Entry 4YMU (X-ray diffraction, 2.50 A resolution); this record covers chains J and C of the 4 polymer chains in the assembly.

== Chain J ==
Protein: ABC-type polar amino acid transport system, ATPase component
From: Caldanaerobacter subterraneus subsp. tengcongensis MB4
UniProt: Q8RCC2 (Q8RCC2_CALS4); residues 1-240 here = UniProt positions 1-240
Chain sequence (240 residues; each row starts with the number of its first residue):
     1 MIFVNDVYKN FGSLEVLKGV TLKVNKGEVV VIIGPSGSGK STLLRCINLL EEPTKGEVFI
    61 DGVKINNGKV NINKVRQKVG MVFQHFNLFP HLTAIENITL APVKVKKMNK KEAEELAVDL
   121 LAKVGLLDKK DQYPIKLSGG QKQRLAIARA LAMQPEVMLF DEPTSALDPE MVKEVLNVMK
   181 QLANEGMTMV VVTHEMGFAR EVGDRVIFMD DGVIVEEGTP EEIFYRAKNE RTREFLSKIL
Ion coordination: Mg2+: Ser-41 (together with ATP)
Residues lining bound ligands: ATP (adenosine-5'-triphosphate): Phe-11, Leu-14, Val-16, Pro-35, Ser-36, Gly-37, Ser-38, Gly-39, Lys-40, Ser-41, Thr-42, Glu-51, Glu-162, His-194

== Chain C ==
Protein: ABC-type amino acid transport system, permease component
From: Caldanaerobacter subterraneus subsp. tengcongensis MB4
UniProt: Q8RCC3 (Q8RCC3_CALS4); residues 1-220 here = UniProt positions 1-220
Chain sequence (220 residues; each row starts with the number of its first residue):
     1 MTVDFLSMVK YTPLFISGLI MTLKLTFLAV TIGVLMGLFI ALMKMSSIKP IKLVASSYIE
    61 VIRGTPLLVQ LLLIYNGLMQ FGMNIPAFTA GVSALAINSS AYVAEIIRAG IQAVDPGQNE
   121 AARSLGMTHA MAMRYVIIPQ AIKNILPALG NEFIVMLKES AIVSVIGFAD LTRQADIIQS
   181 VTYRYFEPYI IIAAIYFVMT LTFSKLLSLF ERRLRAGDIR
Disordered / not traced: 215-220
Covalently attached groups: covalent link Thr-202/Leu-206
Residues lining bound ligands: arginine (ARG): Thr-65, Pro-66, Leu-67, Asn-98, Ser-99, Tyr-102, Glu-152, Val-155, Met-156, Glu-159
Reported in the primary citation:
  - mutagenesis - Y189A: abolished catalytic activity
  - mutagenesis - E152A: increased catalytic activity (ArtI/Arg/His-stimulated ATPase activity)

== Interface between chain J and chain C ==
Residue-residue contacts (39):
  Arg-45(J) / Glu-120(C)  salt bridge
  Asn-48(J) / Ser-124(C)  hydrogen bond
  Leu-50(J) / Ser-124(C)
  Asn-73(J) / Arg-123(C)  hydrogen bond
  Asn-73(J) / Gly-126(C)
  Asn-73(J) / Met-127(C)
  Asn-73(J) / Thr-128(C)
  Arg-76(J) / Arg-123(C)
  Arg-76(J) / Ser-124(C)
  Gln-77(J) / Gly-126(C)
  Val-79(J) / Ser-124(C)
  Met-81(J) / Ser-124(C)
  Phe-83(J) / Glu-120(C)
  Phe-83(J) / Ala-121(C)  hydrophobic
  Phe-83(J) / Ser-124(C)
  Asn-87(J) / Gly-117(C)  hydrogen bond (side chain-backbone)
  Asn-87(J) / Gln-118(C)
  Asn-87(J) / Ala-121(C)
  Leu-88(J) / Gln-118(C)  hydrogen bond (backbone-side chain)
  Phe-89(J) / Gln-118(C)
  Phe-89(J) / Ala-122(C)
  Phe-89(J) / Val-136(C)  hydrophobic
  Pro-90(J) / Gln-118(C)
  Pro-90(J) / Gln-140(C)
  His-91(J) / Tyr-135(C)  hydrogen bond (side chain-backbone)
  His-91(J) / Val-136(C)
  His-91(J) / Gln-140(C)
  His-91(J) / Lys-143(C)
  Leu-100(J) / Met-127(C)  hydrophobic
  Leu-100(J) / Val-136(C)  hydrophobic
  Ala-101(J) / Leu-125(C)
  Lys-104(J) / Met-131(C)
  Lys-104(J) / Tyr-135(C)  hydrogen bond
  Val-105(J) / Gly-126(C)
  Val-105(J) / Met-127(C)  hydrophobic
  Val-105(J) / Met-131(C)  hydrophobic
  Arg-149(J) / Ala-121(C)
  Arg-149(J) / Leu-125(C)
  Met-153(J) / Leu-125(C)
Other interface residues (no listed pair), chain J (21 interface residues in all): Ala-150
Other interface residues (no listed pair), chain C (18 interface residues in all): Asp-115, Pro-139

== In short ==
The interface between chain J and chain C involves 21 residues on one side and 18 on the other, with 6
hydrogen bonds and 1 salt bridge. Polar pairs include Arg-45(J)/Glu-120(C), Asn-48(J)/Ser-124(C) and
Asn-73(J)/Arg-123(C). The paper reports that Y189A of chain C abolishes catalytic activity; E152A of chain C
increases catalytic activity (ArtI/Arg/His-stimulated ATPase activity).
Chain J is ABC-type polar amino acid transport system, ATPase component and chain C is ABC-type amino acid
transport system, permease component, both from Caldanaerobacter subterraneus subsp. tengcongensis MB4; the
structure, Crystal structure of an amino acid ABC transporter complex with arginines and ATPs, was determined
by X-ray diffraction, deposited together with 4YMS, 4YMT, 4YMV, 4YMW and 4YMX.
